Entry 1HQY (X-ray diffraction, 2.80 A resolution); this record covers chains B and F of the 4 polymer chains in the assembly.

== Chain B ==
Molecule: Heat shock locus hslv
From: Escherichia coli
UniProt: P31059 (HSLV_ECOLI); numbering as in UniProt (aligned over 1-175)
Chain sequence (175 residues; each row starts with the number of its first residue):
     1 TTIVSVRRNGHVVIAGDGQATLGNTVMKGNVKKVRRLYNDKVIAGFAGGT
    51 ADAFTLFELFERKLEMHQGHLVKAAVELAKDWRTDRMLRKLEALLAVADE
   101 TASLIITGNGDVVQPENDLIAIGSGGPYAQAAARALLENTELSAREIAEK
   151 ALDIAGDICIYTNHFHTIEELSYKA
Not modelled in the structure: 175

== Chain F ==
Molecule: Heat shock locus hslu
From: Escherichia coli
UniProt: P0A6H5 (HSLU_ECOLI); residues 2-443 here = UniProt positions 2-443
Chain sequence (449 residues; row label = number of the first residue in the row; numbers below 1 keep their minus sign (His-5 is residue -5)):
    -5 HHHHHHHSEMTPREIVSELDKHIIGQDNAKRSVAIALRNRWRRMQLNEEL
    45 RHEVTPKNILMIGPTGVGKTEIARRLAKLANAPFIKVEATKFTEVGYVGK
    95 EVDSIIRDLTDAAVKMVRVQAIEKNRYRAEELAEERILDVLIPPAKNNWG
   145 QTEQQQEPSAARQAFRKKLREGQLDDKEIEIDLAAAPMGVEIMAPPGMEE
   195 MTSQLQSMFQNLGGQKQKARKLKIKDAMKLLIEEEAAKLVNPEELKQDAI
   245 DAVEQHGIVFIDEIDKICKRGESSGPDVSREGVQRDLLPLVEGCTVSTKH
   295 GMVKTDHILFIASGAFQIAKPSDLIPELQGRLPIRVELQALTTSDFERIL
   345 TEPNASITVQYKALMATEGVNIEFTDSGIKRIAEAAWQVNESTENIGARR
   395 LHTVLERLMEEISYDASDLSGQNITIDADYVSKHLDALVADEDLSRFIL
Not modelled in the structure: -5 to 0, 175-209
Sequence notes: expression tag (-5 to 1)
Small-molecule neighbours: ADP (adenosine-5'-diphosphate): His16, Ile17, Ile18, Gln20, Pro58, Thr59, Gly60, Val61, Gly62, Lys63, Thr64, Glu65, Leu335, Ile343, Ala392, Arg393, His396
UniProt features mapped onto this chain:
  - binding site (ATP): Ile18, Gly60 to Glu65, Asp256, Glu321, Arg393

== How chain B and chain F interact ==
Pairs across the interface (11):
  Tyr38(B) - Trp143(F)
  Asn39(B) - Trp143(F)  hydrogen bond
  Arg62(B) - Lys140(F)
  Arg62(B) - Asn141(F)
  Glu65(B) - Lys140(F)
  Glu65(B) - Asn141(F)
  Glu65(B) - Asn142(F)
  Glu65(B) - Trp143(F)  hydrogen bond
  Met66(B) - Asn141(F)
  Gln68(B) - Gly144(F)  hydrogen bond (side chain-backbone)
  Gln68(B) - Gln145(F)

== In short ==
Chain B and chain F each contribute 6 residues to their interface; the contacts include 3 hydrogen bonds.
Polar pairs include Asn39(B)-Trp143(F), Glu65(B)-Trp143(F) and Gln68(B)-Gly144(F). Chain F binds ADP. From
UniProt: 10 ATP-binding residues on chain F.
Here chain B is Heat shock locus hslv and chain F is Heat shock locus hslu, both from Escherichia coli. Entry
1HQY (Nucleotide-Dependent Conformational Changes in a Protease-Associated ATPase HslU) was determined by
X-ray diffraction, deposited together with 1HT1 and 1HT2.
